7JPK - chains A and E of the 3 polymer chains in the assembly; structure by electron microscopy, 3.00 A resolution.

Chain A:
Protein: Voltage-dependent L-type calcium channel subunit alpha-1S
Organism: Oryctolagus cuniculus
UniProtKB: P07293 (CAC1S_RABIT); numbering as in UniProt (aligned over 1-1873)
Chain sequence (1873 residues; each row starts with the number of its first residue):
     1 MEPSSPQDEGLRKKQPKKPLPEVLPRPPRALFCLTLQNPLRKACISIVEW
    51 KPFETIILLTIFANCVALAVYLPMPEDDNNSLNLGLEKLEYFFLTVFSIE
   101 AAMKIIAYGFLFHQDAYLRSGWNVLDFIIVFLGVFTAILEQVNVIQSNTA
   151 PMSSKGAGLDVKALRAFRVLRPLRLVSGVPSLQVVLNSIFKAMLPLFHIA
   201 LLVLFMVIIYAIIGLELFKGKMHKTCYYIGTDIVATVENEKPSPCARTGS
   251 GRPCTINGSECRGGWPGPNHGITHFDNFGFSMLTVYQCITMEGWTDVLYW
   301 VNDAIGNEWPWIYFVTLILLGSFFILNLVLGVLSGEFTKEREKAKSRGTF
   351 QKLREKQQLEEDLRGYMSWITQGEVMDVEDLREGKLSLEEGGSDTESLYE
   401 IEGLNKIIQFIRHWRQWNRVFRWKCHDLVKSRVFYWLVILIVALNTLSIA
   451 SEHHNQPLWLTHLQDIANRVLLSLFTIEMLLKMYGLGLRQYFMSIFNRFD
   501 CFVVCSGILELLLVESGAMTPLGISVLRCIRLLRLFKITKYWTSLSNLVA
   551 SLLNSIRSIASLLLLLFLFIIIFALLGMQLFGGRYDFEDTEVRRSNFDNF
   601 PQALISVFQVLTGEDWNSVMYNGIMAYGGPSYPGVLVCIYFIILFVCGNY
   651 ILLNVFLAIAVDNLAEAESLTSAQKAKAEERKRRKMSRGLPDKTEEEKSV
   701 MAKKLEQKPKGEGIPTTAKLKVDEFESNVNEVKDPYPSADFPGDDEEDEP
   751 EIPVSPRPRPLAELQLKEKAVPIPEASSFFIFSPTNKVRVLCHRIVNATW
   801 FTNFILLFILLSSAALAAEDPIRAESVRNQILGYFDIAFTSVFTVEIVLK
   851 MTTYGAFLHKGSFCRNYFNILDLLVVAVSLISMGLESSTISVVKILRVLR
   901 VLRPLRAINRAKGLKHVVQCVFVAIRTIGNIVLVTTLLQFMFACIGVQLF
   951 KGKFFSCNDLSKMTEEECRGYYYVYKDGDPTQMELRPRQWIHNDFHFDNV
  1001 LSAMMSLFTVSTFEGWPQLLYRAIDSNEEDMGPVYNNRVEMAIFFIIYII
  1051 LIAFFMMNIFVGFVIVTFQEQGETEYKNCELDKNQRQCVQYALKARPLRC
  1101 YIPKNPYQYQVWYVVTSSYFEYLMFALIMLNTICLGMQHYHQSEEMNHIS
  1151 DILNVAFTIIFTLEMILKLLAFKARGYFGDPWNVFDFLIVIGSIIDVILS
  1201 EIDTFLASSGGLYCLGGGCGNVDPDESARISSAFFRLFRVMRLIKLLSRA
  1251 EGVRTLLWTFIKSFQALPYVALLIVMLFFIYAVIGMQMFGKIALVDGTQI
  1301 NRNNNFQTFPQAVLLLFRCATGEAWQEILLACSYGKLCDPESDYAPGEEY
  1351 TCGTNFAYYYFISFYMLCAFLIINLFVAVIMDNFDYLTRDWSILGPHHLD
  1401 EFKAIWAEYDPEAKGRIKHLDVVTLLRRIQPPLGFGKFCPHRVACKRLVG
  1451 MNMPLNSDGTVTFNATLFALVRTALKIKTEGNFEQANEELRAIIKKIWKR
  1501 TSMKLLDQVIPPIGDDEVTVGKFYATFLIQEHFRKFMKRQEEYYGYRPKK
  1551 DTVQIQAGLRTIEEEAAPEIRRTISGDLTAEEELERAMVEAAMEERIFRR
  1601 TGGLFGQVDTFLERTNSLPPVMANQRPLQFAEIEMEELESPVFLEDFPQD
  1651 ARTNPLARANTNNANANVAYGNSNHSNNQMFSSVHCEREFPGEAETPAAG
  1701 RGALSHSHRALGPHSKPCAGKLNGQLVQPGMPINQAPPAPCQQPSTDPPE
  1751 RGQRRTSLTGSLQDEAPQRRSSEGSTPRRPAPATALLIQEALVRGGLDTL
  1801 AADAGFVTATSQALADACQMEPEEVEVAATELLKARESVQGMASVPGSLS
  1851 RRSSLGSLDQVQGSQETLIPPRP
Disordered / not traced: 1-36, 145-160, 348-432, 674-795, 856-866, 884-891, 1073-1081, 1142-1147, 1207-1231, 1422, 1435-1873
Cystine bridges: Cys226-Cys254, Cys245-Cys261, Cys957-Cys968, Cys1338-Cys1352
Metal / ion sites: Ca2+: Glu292, Glu614, Glu1014
Residues lining bound ligands:
  - 1,2-Distearoyl-sn-glycerophosphoethanolamine (3PE), molecule 1: Phe62, Cys65, Val66, Ala69, Val70, Leu175, Phe567, Leu568, Ile571, Asn599, Phe600, Pro601, Leu604, Ile1046, Ile1047, Ile1050
  - 1,2-Distearoyl-sn-glycerophosphoethanolamine (3PE), molecule 2: Ala163, Ala166, Phe167, Leu170, Ile572, Phe573, Leu576, Leu580, Arg584, Tyr627, Pro633, Gly634, Leu636, Val637, Ile639, Tyr640, Ile643
  - 1,2-Distearoyl-sn-glycerophosphoethanolamine (3PE), molecule 3: Met193, Ala200, Val203, Val207, Asn277, Gly279, Phe280, Met282, Leu283, Tyr286, Pro630, Ser631, Tyr632, Val635, Leu636, Cys638, Ile639, Ile642, Ile643, Val646, Cys647, Tyr650
  - 1,2-Distearoyl-sn-glycerophosphoethanolamine (3PE), molecule 4: Phe197, Ala200, Leu201, Leu204, Phe205, Ile208, Asn277, Phe278, Gly279, Met282, Met1129, Thr1132, Ile1133, Gly1136, Met1137, His1139
  - 1,2-Distearoyl-sn-glycerophosphoethanolamine (3PE), molecule 5: Asn307, Glu308, Trp311, Val315, Leu319, Phe323, Ile1274, Val1275, Phe1278, Thr1308, Phe1309, Pro1310, Gln1311, Val1313, Leu1314, Phe1317, Leu1375
  - 1,2-Distearoyl-sn-glycerophosphoethanolamine (3PE), molecule 6: Leu522, Val526, Cys529, Ile530, Leu533, Met941, Phe942, Ile945, Leu949, Glu1040, Met1041, Ile1043, Phe1044, Ile1047, Leu1051
  - 1,2-Distearoyl-sn-glycerophosphoethanolamine (3PE), molecule 7: Phe567, Pro601, Leu604, Ile605, Phe608, Val1039, Glu1040, Ala1042, Ile1043, Ile1046
  - 1,2-Distearoyl-sn-glycerophosphoethanolamine (3PE), molecule 8: Leu933, Thr936, Asp994, His996, Asn999, Leu1001, Ser1002, Met1004, Met1005, Phe1008, Phe1060, Asn1355, Tyr1358, Tyr1359, Ile1362, Ser1363, Met1366, Leu1367, Phe1370
  - 1,2-Distearoyl-sn-glycerophosphoethanolamine (3PE), molecule 9: Pro1181, Trp1182, Phe1185, Ile1244, Leu1247, Arg1254, Leu1257, Trp1258, Ile1261, Asp1400
  - C8U (methyl (4S)-2,6-dimethyl-5-nitro-4-[2-(trifluoromethyl)phenyl]-1,4-dihydropyridine-3-carboxylate): Val932, Thr935, Thr936, Gln939, Phe1008, Ser1011, Thr1012, Tyr1048, Ile1052, Met1056, Met1057, Phe1060, Tyr1365, Met1366, Ala1369
  - 1,2-diacyl-sn-glycero-3-phosphocholine (PC1): Leu202, Met206, Ile209, Tyr210, Ile213, Leu217, Phe218, Lys221, Ile305, Trp309, Pro310, Ile312, Tyr313, Thr316, Leu320, Ala1233, Phe1234, Leu1237, Met1241
Swiss-Prot annotation at these positions:
  - region: Gln357 to Glu374 (Binding to the beta subunit), Glu747 to Pro760 (Interaction with STAC, STAC2 and STAC3 (via SH3 domains)), Lys1522 to Glu1542 (Interaction with calmodulin)
  - motif: Thr290 to Gly293 (Selectivity filter of repeat I), Thr612 to Asp615 (Selectivity filter of repeat II), Thr1012 to Gly1015 (Selectivity filter of repeat III), Thr1321 to Ala1324 (Selectivity filter of repeat IV)
  - binding site (Ca(2+)): Glu292, Glu614, Glu1014
  - site: Phe1690, Pro1691 (Cleavage)
  - modified residue: Ser393 (Phosphoserine), Ser397 (Phosphoserine), Ser687 (Phosphoserine), Ser1575 (Phosphoserine), Thr1579 (Phosphothreonine), Ser1617 (Phosphoserine)
  - glycosylation (N-linked (GlcNAc...) asparagine): Asn79, Asn257
  - mutagenesis: Ile752 to Pro753 (Loss of interaction with STAC2 and STAC3 and strongly decreased channel activity; when associated with A-757), Pro756 to Pro758 (Loss of interaction with STAC3), Arg757 (R757A: Loss of interaction with STAC2 and STAC3 and strongly decreased channel activity; when associated with 752-AA-753), Arg1086 (R1086H: Shifts the threshold potential to more negative values and lowers the concentration threshold for channel activation by caffeine)
Reported in the primary citation:
  - conformationally variable residues (side-chain flip): Gln939
  - binding site for C8U: Gln939, Tyr1048
  - contacts within the chain: Gln939-Tyr1048 (hydrogen bond)
  - mutagenesis - Y1048A (1,000-fold), Y1048F: decreased binding to DHP (citing earlier work)

Chain E:
Protein: Voltage-dependent calcium channel gamma-1 subunit
Organism: Oryctolagus cuniculus
UniProtKB: P19518 (CCG1_RABIT); residues 1-222 here = UniProt positions 1-222
Chain sequence (222 residues; each row starts with the number of its first residue):
     1 MSPTEAPKVRVTLFCILVGIVLAMTAVVSDHWAVLSPHMENHNTTCEAAH
    51 FGLWRICTKRIALGEDRSCGPITLPGEKNCSYFRHFNPGESSEIFEFTTQ
   101 KEYSISAAAISVFSLGFLIMGTICALMAFRKKRDYLLRPASMFYVFAGLC
   151 LFVSLEVMRQSVKRMIDSEDTVWIEYYYSWSFACACAAFVLLFLGGISLL
   201 LFSLPRMPQNPWESCMDAEPEH
Disordered / not traced: 39-45, 61-75, 84-103, 166-173, 220-222
Cystine bridges: Cys57-Cys80
Residues lining bound ligands: 1,2-Distearoyl-sn-glycerophosphoethanolamine (3PE): Leu200, Leu204, Met207, Pro208, Asn210, Pro211, Glu213, Ser214, Cys215
Swiss-Prot annotation at these positions:
  - glycosylation (N-linked (GlcNAc...) asparagine): Asn43, Asn79

Interface between chain A and chain E:
Contacting residue pairs (47; chain A residue first):
  Trp309(A) - Phe152(E)  hydrophobic
  Gln1090(A) - Trp212(E)
  Tyr1091(A) - Pro211(E)  hydrogen bond (side chain-backbone)
  Tyr1091(A) - Trp212(E)
  Lys1094(A) - Trp212(E)
  Ala1095(A) - Trp212(E)  hydrophobic
  Arg1096(A) - Ala218(E)  hydrogen bond (side chain-backbone)
  Pro1097(A) - Asp217(E)
  Pro1097(A) - Ala218(E)  hydrogen bond (backbone-backbone)
  Leu1098(A) - Ser214(E)
  Leu1098(A) - Met216(E)
  Leu1098(A) - Asp217(E)
  Arg1099(A) - Ala218(E)
  Arg1099(A) - Glu219(E)  salt bridge
  Ala1174(A) - Tyr135(E)
  Arg1175(A) - Tyr135(E)
  Phe1178(A) - Arg138(E)  hydrogen bond (backbone-side chain)
  Phe1178(A) - Pro139(E)  hydrophobic
  Gly1179(A) - Arg138(E)  hydrogen bond (backbone-side chain)
  Gly1179(A) - Met216(E)
  Pro1181(A) - Cys215(E)  hydrophobic
  Val1184(A) - Met142(E)
  Val1184(A) - Leu200(E)  hydrophobic
  Phe1187(A) - Met142(E)  hydrophobic
  Phe1187(A) - Phe143(E)  hydrophobic
  Leu1188(A) - Met142(E)  hydrophobic
  Leu1188(A) - Phe146(E)
  Ile1191(A) - Phe146(E)  hydrophobic
  Gly1192(A) - Phe146(E)
  Ile1195(A) - Phe117(E)  hydrophobic
  Ile1198(A) - Phe113(E)  hydrophobic
  Leu1199(A) - Ile110(E)  hydrophobic
  Leu1206(A) - Ser106(E)
  Ser1232(A) - Val153(E)
  Ser1232(A) - Glu156(E)  hydrogen bond (backbone-side chain)
  Phe1238(A) - Phe146(E)  hydrophobic
  Trp1258(A) - Met207(E)
  Trp1258(A) - Pro208(E)
  Trp1258(A) - Gln209(E)
  Trp1258(A) - Asn210(E)
  Ile1261(A) - Met207(E)  hydrophobic
  Lys1262(A) - Gln209(E)
  Gln1265(A) - Met207(E)
  Gln1265(A) - Gln209(E)
  Asp1400(A) - Pro211(E)
  Lys1403(A) - Trp212(E)  hydrogen bond (side chain-backbone)
  Ala1413(A) - Ala218(E)  hydrophobic
Other interface residues (no listed pair), chain A (37 interface residues in all): Asp1180, Phe1234, Phe1235, Ala1266, Pro1396
Other interface residues (no listed pair), chain E (29 interface residues in all): Lys132, Leu149, Leu204

Overview:
37 residues of chain A face 29 of chain E across their interface; the contacts include 7 hydrogen bonds and 1
salt bridge. Among the polar pairs are Arg1099(A)-Glu219(E), Tyr1091(A)-Pro211(E) and Arg1096(A)-Ala218(E).
From the paper: a binding site for C8U at Gln939(A) and Tyr1048(A); Y1048A and Y1048F of chain A reduce
binding to DHP.
Here chain A is Voltage-dependent L-type calcium channel subunit alpha-1S and chain E is Voltage-dependent
calcium channel gamma-1 subunit, both from Oryctolagus cuniculus. Entry 7JPK (Rabbit Cav1.1 in the presence of
100 micromolar (S)-(-)-Bay K8644 in nanodiscs at 3.0 Angstrom resolution) was determined by electron
microscopy, deposited together with 7JPL, 7JPV, 7JPW and 7JPX.
